PDB entry 9R2E | X-ray diffraction, 2.54 A resolution | chains H and L of the 6 polymer chains in the assembly

Chain H:
Molecule: ARGX-121 Fab fragment heavy chain
Organism: Homo sapiens
Notes: antibody fragment or engineered binder
Sequence (244 residues; numbered -17 to 226; the number before each row is that of its first residue; numbers below 1 keep their minus sign (Met-17 is residue -17)):
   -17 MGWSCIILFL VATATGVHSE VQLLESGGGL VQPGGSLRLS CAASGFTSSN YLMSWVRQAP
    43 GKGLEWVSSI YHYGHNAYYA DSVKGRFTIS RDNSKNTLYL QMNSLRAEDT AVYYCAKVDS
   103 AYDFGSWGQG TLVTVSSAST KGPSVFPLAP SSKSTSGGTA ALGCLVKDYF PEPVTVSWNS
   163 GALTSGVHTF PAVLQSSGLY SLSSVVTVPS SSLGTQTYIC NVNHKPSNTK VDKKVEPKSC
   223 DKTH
Not modelled in the structure: -17 to 1, 226
Disulfides: Cys23-Cys97, Cys146-Cys202

Chain L:
Molecule: ARGX-121 Fab fragment light chain
Organism: Homo sapiens
Notes: antibody fragment or engineered binder
Sequence (235 residues; each row starts with the number of its first residue; numbers below 1 keep their minus sign (Met-18 is residue -18)):
   -18 MGWSCIILFL VATATGVHSQ SVLTQPPSVS GAPGQRVTIS CAGTSSDIGG RTYVSWYQQL
    42 PGTAPKLLIY KVTIRASGVP DRFSGSKSGT SASLAITGLQ AEDEADYYCA SHRSNNNIVF
   102 GGGTKLTVLG QPKAAPSVTL FPPSSEELQA NKATLVCLIS DFYPGAVTVA WKADSSPVKA
   162 GVETTTPSKQ SNNKYAASSY LSLTPEQWKS HRSYSCQVTH EGSTVEKTVA PTECS
Not modelled in the structure: -18 to 1, 216
Disulfides: Cys22-Cys90, Cys138-Cys197
Ion coordination: Mg2+ near His192 (its only coordinating residue here)

How chain H and chain L interact:
Disulfides between the chains: Cys222(H)-Cys215(L)
Pairs across the interface (70; chain H residue first):
  Val38(H) with Phe101(L), hydrophobic
  Gln40(H) with Gln40(L), hydrogen bond; Tyr89(L), hydrogen bond
  Lys44(H) with Tyr89(L)
  Gly45(H) with Tyr89(L)
  Leu46(H) with Pro46(L), hydrophobic; Tyr89(L), hydrophobic; Phe101(L), hydrophobic
  Trp48(H) with Asn97(L); Asn98(L); Ile99(L); Phe101(L)
  Tyr53(H) with Asn97(L)
  Tyr60(H) with Asn96(L); Asn97(L), hydrogen bond
  Tyr96(H) with Gln40(L); Ala45(L), hydrophobic
  Ala103(H) with Tyr34(L); Lys52(L)
  Tyr104(H) with Tyr34(L), hydrophobic; His93(L)
  Asp105(H) with Tyr38(L); Leu48(L); Tyr51(L)
  Phe106(H) with Tyr38(L), hydrogen bond (backbone-side chain); Leu48(L); Ile99(L), hydrophobic; Phe101(L), hydrophobic
  Trp109(H) with Tyr38(L), hydrophobic; Pro46(L)
  Gly110(H) with Ala45(L)
  Phe128(H) with Ser125(L); Glu127(L); Glu128(L)
  Pro129(H) with Ser125(L); Glu127(L)
  Leu130(H) with Phe122(L), hydrophobic
  Ala131(H) with Phe122(L)
  Ser134(H) with Cys215(L), hydrogen bond (side chain-backbone)
  Ala143(H) with Thr120(L); Phe122(L)
  Leu147(H) with Glu128(L); Thr135(L); Val137(L), hydrophobic; Tyr181(L), hydrophobic
  Lys149(H) with Glu128(L), salt bridge; Lys133(L); Thr135(L)
  His170(H) with Ser141(L); Gln171(L); Ala177(L)
  Phe172(H) with Leu139(L), hydrophobic; Ile140(L); Ala178(L)
  Pro173(H) with Thr166(L); Ser169(L); Ser179(L)
  Ala174(H) with Thr166(L)
  Val175(H) with Glu164(L); Thr166(L); Tyr181(L), hydrophobic
  Gln177(H) with Glu164(L)
  Ser178(H) with Glu164(L), hydrogen bond
  Leu184(H) with Tyr181(L)
  Ser185(H) with Val137(L); Leu139(L); Tyr181(L), hydrogen bond
  Val187(H) with Leu139(L), hydrophobic
  Lys220(H) with Pro123(L)
  Cys222(H) with Cys215(L), disulfide
Also at the interface, not in a pair above, chain H (47 interface residues in all): Ser36, Glu47, Ser51, Tyr61, Ala62, Ser102, Gly107, Leu144, Gly145, Leu176, Ser183, Asp223
Also at the interface, not in a pair above, chain L (40 interface residues in all): Ser36, Thr44, Thr165, Ser183

In short:
Chain H and chain L form an interface of 47 and 40 residues respectively; the contacts include 1 disulfide
bond, 7 hydrogen bonds and 1 salt bridge. Polar contacts include Lys149(H)-Glu128(L), Gln40(H)-Gln40(L) and
Gln40(H)-Tyr89(L).
Chain H is ARGX-121 Fab fragment heavy chain and chain L is ARGX-121 Fab fragment light chain, both from Homo
sapiens; the structure, Structure of ARGX-121 Fab fragment in complex with the Fc fragment of IgA1, was
determined by X-ray diffraction.
